6AAM - chain A; structure by X-ray diffraction, 1.98 A resolution.

# Chain A
Name: Non-receptor tyrosine-protein kinase TYK2
Source organism: Homo sapiens
Notes: EC 2.7.10.2
UniProtKB: P29597 (TYK2_HUMAN); residue numbers follow UniProt; this construct covers 888-1182
Amino-acid sequence (298 residues; numbered 885 to 1182; the number before each row is that of its first residue):
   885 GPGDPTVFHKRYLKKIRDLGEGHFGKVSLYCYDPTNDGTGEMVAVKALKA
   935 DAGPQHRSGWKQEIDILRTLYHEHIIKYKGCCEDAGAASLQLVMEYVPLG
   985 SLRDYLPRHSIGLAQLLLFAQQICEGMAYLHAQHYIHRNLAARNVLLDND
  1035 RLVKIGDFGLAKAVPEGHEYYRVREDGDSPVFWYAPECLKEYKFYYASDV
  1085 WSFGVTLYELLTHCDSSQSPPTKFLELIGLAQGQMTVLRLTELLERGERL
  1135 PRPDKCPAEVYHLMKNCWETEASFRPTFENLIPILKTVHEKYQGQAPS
Unresolved in the structure: 885-887, 905-908, 921-922, 933-934, 1050-1063, 1179-1182
Differences from the reference sequence: expression tag (885-887); engineered mutation A936 (Cys in P29597), A969 (Gln in P29597), A971 (Glu in P29597), A972 (Lys in P29597), N1023 (Asp in P29597), L1114 (Ile in P29597), A1142 (Cys in P29597)
Swiss-Prot annotation at these positions:
  - binding site (ATP): L903 to V911, K930
  - modified residue (Phosphotyrosine): Y1054, Y1055
  - mutagenesis: K930 (K930R: Complete loss of catalytic activity), Y1054 (Y1054F: Reduces basal catalytic activity and abolishes IFN-dependent activation), Y1055 (Y1055F: Reduces basal catalytic activity and abolishes IFN-dependent activation), Y1145 (Y1145F: Does not affect phosphorylation state and enzymatic activity), Y1176 (Y1176F: Does not affect phosphorylation state and enzymatic activity)
Small-molecule neighbours: peficitinib (9T6; 4-[[(1S,3R)-5-oxidanyl-2-adamantyl]amino]-1H-pyrrolo[2,3-b]pyridine-5-carboxamide): L903, G904, V911, A928, I960, M978, E979, Y980, V981, G984, S985, R1027, N1028, L1030, D1041

# Summary
Ligands of chain A: peficitinib. UniProt lists 10 ATP-binding residues and 5 mutagenesis sites.
Chain A is Non-receptor tyrosine-protein kinase TYK2 (Homo sapiens); the structure, Crystal structure of TYK2
in complex with peficitinib, was determined by X-ray diffraction (same publication as 6AAH, 6AAJ and 6AAK).
